Entry 4ZXI (X-ray diffraction, 2.90 A resolution); this record covers chain A.

== Chain A ==
Protein: Tyrocidine synthetase 3
From: Acinetobacter baumannii (strain AB307-0294)
Reference sequence: B7H2D0 (B7H2D0_ACIB3); residue numbers follow UniProt; this construct covers 1-1318
Chain sequence (1320 residues; each row starts with the number of its first residue; numbers below 1 keep their minus sign (Gly-1 is residue -1)):
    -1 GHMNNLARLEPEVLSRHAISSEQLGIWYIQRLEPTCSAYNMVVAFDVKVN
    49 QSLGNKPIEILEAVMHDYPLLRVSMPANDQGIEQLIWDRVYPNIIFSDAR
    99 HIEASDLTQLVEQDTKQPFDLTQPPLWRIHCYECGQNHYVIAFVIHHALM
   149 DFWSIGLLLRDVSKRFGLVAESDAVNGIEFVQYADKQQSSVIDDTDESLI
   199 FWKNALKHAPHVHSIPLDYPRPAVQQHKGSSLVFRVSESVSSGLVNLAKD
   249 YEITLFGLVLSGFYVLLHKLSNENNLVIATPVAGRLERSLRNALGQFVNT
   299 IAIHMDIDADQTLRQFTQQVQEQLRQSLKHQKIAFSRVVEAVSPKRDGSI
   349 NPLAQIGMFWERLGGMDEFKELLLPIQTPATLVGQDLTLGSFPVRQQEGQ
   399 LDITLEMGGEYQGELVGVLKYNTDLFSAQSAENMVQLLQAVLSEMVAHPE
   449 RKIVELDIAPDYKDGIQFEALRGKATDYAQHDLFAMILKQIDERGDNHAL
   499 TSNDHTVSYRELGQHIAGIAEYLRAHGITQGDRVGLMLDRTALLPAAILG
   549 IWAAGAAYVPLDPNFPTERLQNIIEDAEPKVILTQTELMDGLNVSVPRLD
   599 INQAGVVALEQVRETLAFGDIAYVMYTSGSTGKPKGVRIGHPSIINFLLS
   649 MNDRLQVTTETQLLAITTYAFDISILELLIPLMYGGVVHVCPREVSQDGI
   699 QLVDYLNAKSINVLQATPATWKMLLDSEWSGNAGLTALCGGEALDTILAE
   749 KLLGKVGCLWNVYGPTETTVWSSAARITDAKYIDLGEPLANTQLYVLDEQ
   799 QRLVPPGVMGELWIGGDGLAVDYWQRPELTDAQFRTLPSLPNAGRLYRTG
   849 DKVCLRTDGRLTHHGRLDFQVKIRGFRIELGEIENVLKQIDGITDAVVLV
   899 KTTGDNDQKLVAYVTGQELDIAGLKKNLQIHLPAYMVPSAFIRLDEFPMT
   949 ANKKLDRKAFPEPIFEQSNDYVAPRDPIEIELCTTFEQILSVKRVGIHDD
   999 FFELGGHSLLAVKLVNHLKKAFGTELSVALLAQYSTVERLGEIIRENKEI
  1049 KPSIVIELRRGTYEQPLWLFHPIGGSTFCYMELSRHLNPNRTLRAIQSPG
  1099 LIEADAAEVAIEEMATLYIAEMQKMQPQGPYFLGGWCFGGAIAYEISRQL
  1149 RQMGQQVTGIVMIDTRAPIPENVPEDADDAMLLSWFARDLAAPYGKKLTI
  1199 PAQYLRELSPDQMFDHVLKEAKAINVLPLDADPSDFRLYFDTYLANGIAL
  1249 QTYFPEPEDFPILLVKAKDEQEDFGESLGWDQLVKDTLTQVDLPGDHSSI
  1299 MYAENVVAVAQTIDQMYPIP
Disordered / not traced: 501-502, 627-630
Covalently attached groups: 4'-phosphopantetheine (PNS) linked to Ser1006
Construct notes: expression tag (-1 to 0)
Bound ions: Ni2+: His0, His524; Mg2+: Thr764 (together with adenosine monophosphate, glycine)
Small-molecule neighbours:
  - adenosine monophosphate (AMP): Thr625, Ser626, Gly738, Gly739, Glu740, Ala741, Asn759, Val760, Tyr761, Gly762, Pro763, Trp769, Leu783, Asp849, His861, Arg864, Asn950, Lys952
  - glycine (GLY): Phe669, Asp670, Ile671, Gly739, Gly762, Pro763, Thr764, Val768, Trp769, Lys952
  - 4'-phosphopantetheine (PNS): Gly23, Ile24, Tyr26, Ile27, Tyr37, His145, Thr298, Phe333, Ser334, Val337, Arg344, Asn349, Pro350, Phe357, Gln398, His1005
  - 1,2-dimyristoyl-sn-glycero-3-phosphate (XP4): His0, Val41, Phe43, Val45, Leu51, Pro55, Ile56, Ile58, Leu59, Val62, Leu69, Ile92, Phe94, Trp125, Ile127, Cys129, Tyr137, Ile139, Phe141, Ile143, Leu156, Leu157, Val160, Phe164, Leu385, Leu387

== Summary ==
Bound to chain A: glycine, adenosine monophosphate and 1,2-dimyristoyl-sn-glycero-3-phosphate. Covalently
linked 4'-phosphopantetheine: at Ser1006. The Ni2+ site is built by His0 and His524.
Chain A is Tyrocidine synthetase 3 (Acinetobacter baumannii (strain AB307-0294)); the structure, Crystal
Structure of holo-AB3403 a four domain nonribosomal peptide synthetase bound to AMP and Glycine, was
determined by X-ray diffraction, deposited together with 5T3D and 4ZXH.
